PDB entry 7NYE | X-ray diffraction, 1.40 A resolution | chains A and P

Chain A:
Protein: 14-3-3 protein sigma
From: Homo sapiens
Reference sequence: P31947 (1433S_HUMAN); residue numbers follow UniProt; this construct covers 1-231
Chain sequence (236 residues; row label = number of the first residue in the row; numbers below 1 keep their minus sign (Gly-4 is residue -4)):
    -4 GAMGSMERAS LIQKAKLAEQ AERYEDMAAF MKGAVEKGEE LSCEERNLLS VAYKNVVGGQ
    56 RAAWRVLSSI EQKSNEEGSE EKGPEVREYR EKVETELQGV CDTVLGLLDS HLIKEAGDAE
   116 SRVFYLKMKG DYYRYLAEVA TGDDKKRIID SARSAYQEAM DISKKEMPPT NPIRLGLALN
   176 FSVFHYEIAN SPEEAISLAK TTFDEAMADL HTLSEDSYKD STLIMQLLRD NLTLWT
Disordered / not traced: -4, 72-77
Covalently attached groups: 4-(4-propan-2-ylpiperazin-1-yl)sulfonylbenzaldehyde (UVH) linked to Lys122
Modified positions: Cys38 (S-hydroxycysteine; CSO)
Differences from the reference sequence: expression tag (-4 to 0)
Small-molecule neighbours: UVH (4-(4-propan-2-ylpiperazin-1-yl)sulfonylbenzaldehyde): Cys38, Asn42, Phe119, Pro167, Ile168, Gly171, Leu218, Ile219
Swiss-Prot annotation at these positions:
  - site (Interaction with phosphoserine on interacting protein): Arg56, Arg129
  - modified residue (Phosphoserine): Ser5, Ser74
What the authors report for this chain:
  - binding site for UVH: Lys122

Chain P:
Protein: Transcription factor p65
Reference sequence: Q04206 (TF65_HUMAN); residues 39-51 here = UniProt positions 39-51
Chain sequence (13 residues; numbered 39 to 51; the number before each row is that of its first residue):
    39 EGRSAGSIPG RRS
Disordered / not traced: 39-42
Modified positions: Ser45 (phosphoserine; SEP)
Differences from the reference sequence: variant Arg49 (Glu in Q04206)
Small-molecule neighbours: UVH (4-(4-propan-2-ylpiperazin-1-yl)sulfonylbenzaldehyde): Ile46, Arg50, Ser51

How chain A and chain P interact:
Contacting residue pairs - 29 pairs, chain A then chain P:
  Glu14(A) with Arg50(P); Ser51(P), hydrogen bond
  Val46(A) with Gly48(P); Arg49(P); Arg50(P); Ser51(P)
  Lys49(A) with Pro47(P); Gly48(P); Arg49(P)
  Asn50(A) with Arg49(P), hydrogen bond (side chain-backbone)
  Gly53(A) with Arg49(P)
  Gly54(A) with Arg49(P)
  Arg56(A) with Ser45(P)
  Lys122(A) with Ile46(P)
  Arg129(A) with Ser45(P)
  Tyr130(A) with Ser45(P)
  Gly171(A) with Ile46(P)
  Leu174(A) with Gly44(P); Ser45(P); Ile46(P)
  Asn175(A) with Ser45(P); Ile46(P), hydrogen bond (side chain-backbone)
  Val178(A) with Gly44(P); Ser45(P)
  Glu182(A) with Ala43(P)
  Asn226(A) with Ala43(P); Gly44(P), hydrogen bond (side chain-backbone)
  Leu229(A) with Ala43(P)
  Trp230(A) with Ala43(P)
Also at the interface, not in a pair above, chain A (23 interface residues in all): Tyr19, Leu43, Ser45, Ile219, Leu222

In short:
The interface between chain A and chain P involves 23 residues on one side and 9 on the other; the contacts
include 4 hydrogen bonds. Among the polar pairs are Glu14(A)-Ser51(P), Asn50(A)-Arg49(P) and
Asn175(A)-Ile46(P). Bound to chain P: compound UVH. Compound UVH is covalently linked to Lys122(A). From the
paper: a binding site for UVH at Lys122(A).
Chain A is 14-3-3 protein sigma (Homo sapiens) and chain P is Transcription factor p65; the structure, 14-3-3
sigma with RelA/p65 binding site pS45 and covalently bound TCF521-134, was determined by X-ray diffraction
(same publication as 7BI3, 7BIQ, 7BIW, 7BIY, 7BJB, 7BJF and 54 further entries).
